PDB entry 3KYU | X-ray diffraction, 1.10 A resolution | chain A

[Chain A]
Molecule: Rubredoxin
Organism: Pyrococcus furiosus
UniProt: P24297 (RUBR_PYRFU); residues 0-53 here correspond to UniProt positions 1-54 (UniProt number = residue number + 1)
Amino-acid sequence (54 residues; row label = number of the first residue in the row; numbering starts at 0):
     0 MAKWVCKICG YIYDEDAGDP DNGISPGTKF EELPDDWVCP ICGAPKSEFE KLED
Metal / ion sites: Fe ion: Cys5, Cys8, Cys38, Cys41
Swiss-Prot annotation at these positions:
  - binding site (Fe cation): Cys5, Cys8, Cys38, Cys41

[In short]
The Fe ion site is built by Cys5, Cys8, Cys38 and Cys41. Curated annotation (UniProt) lists 4 Fe
cation-binding residues.
Chain A is Rubredoxin (Pyrococcus furiosus); the structure, X-ray crystal structure determination of fully
perdeuterated rubredoxin at 100K, was determined by X-ray diffraction (same publication as 3KYV, 3KYW, 3KYX
and 3KYY).
